Entry 8A5E (electron microscopy, 3.40 A resolution); this record covers chains A and D of the 4 polymer chains in the assembly.

== Chain A (and D) ==
Protein: Iron hydrogenase HydA1
Organism: Acetobacterium woodii DSM 1030
Notes: EC 1.12.7.2; chain D of this document is another copy of the same molecule, construct and numbering; everything in this record applies to it too
Reference sequence: H6LFG3 (H6LFG3_ACEWD); residue numbers follow UniProt; this construct covers 1-583
Amino-acid sequence (583 residues; row label = number of the first residue in the row):
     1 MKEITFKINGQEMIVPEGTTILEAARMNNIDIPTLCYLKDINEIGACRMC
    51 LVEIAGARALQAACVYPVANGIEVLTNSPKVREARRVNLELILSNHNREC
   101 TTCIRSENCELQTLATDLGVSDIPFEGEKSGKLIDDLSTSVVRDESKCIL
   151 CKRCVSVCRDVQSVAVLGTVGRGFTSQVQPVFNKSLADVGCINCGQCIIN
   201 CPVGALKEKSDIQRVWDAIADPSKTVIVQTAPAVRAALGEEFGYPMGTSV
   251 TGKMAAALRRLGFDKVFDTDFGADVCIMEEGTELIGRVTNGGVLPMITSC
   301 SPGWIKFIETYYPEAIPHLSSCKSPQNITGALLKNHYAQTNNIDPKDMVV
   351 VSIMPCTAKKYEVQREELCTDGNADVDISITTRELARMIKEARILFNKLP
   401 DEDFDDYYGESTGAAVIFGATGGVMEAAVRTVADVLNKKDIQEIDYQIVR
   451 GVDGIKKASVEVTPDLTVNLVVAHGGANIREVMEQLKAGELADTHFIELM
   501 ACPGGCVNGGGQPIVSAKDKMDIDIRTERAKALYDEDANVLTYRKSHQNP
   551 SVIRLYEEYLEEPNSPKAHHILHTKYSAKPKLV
Ion coordination: 2Fe-2S cluster Fe: Cys36, Cys47, Cys50, Cys64; 4Fe-4S cluster Fe site 1: His96, Cys100, Cys103, Cys109; 4Fe-4S cluster Fe site 2: Cys148, Cys151, Cys154, Cys201; 4Fe-4S cluster Fe site 3: Cys158, Cys191, Cys194, Cys197; 4Fe-4S cluster Fe site 4: Cys356, Cys502, Cys506 (together with HC1)
Small-molecule neighbours:
  - 2Fe-2S cluster (FES): Thr34, Leu35, Cys36, Tyr37, Gly45, Ala46, Cys47, Arg48, Cys50, Ala62, Cys64
  - HC1 / 4Fe-4S cluster: Cys194, Pro232, Cys300, Ser301, Pro302, Gly303, Pro325, Met354, Pro355, Cys356, Lys359, Phe418, Gly419, Met500, Ala501, Cys502, Cys506, Gly509
  - 4Fe-4S cluster (SF4), molecule 1: His96, Asn97, Arg98, Glu99, Cys100, Cys103, Ser106, Cys109, Leu111, Gln112, Lys147, Val203
  - 4Fe-4S cluster (SF4), molecule 2: Val141, Cys158, Val164, Val166, Leu167, Leu186, Cys191, Ile192, Asn193, Cys194, Gly195, Cys197
  - 4Fe-4S cluster (SF4), molecule 3: Cys148, Ile149, Leu150, Cys151, Lys152, Arg153, Cys154, Val178, Asn200, Cys201, Pro202, Val203, Ala205, Leu206

== How chain A and chain D interact ==
Residue-residue contacts (51):
  Asn29(A) - Ile394(D)
  Asn29(A) - Leu395(D)  hydrogen bond (side chain-backbone)
  Asn29(A) - Leu399(D)
  Asp31(A) - Arg393(D)
  Ile32(A) - Arg393(D)
  Pro33(A) - Arg393(D)
  Asn77(A) - Trp216(D)
  Arg82(A) - Trp216(D)
  Arg82(A) - Glu391(D)
  Leu93(A) - Thr101(D)
  Arg98(A) - Arg98(D)
  Arg98(A) - Glu99(D)  salt bridge
  Arg98(A) - Thr101(D)
  Cys100(A) - Cys100(D)  hydrophobic
  Cys100(A) - Thr101(D)
  Thr101(A) - Leu93(D)
  Thr101(A) - Arg98(D)
  Thr101(A) - Cys100(D)
  Thr101(A) - Ala115(D)
  Thr102(A) - Val120(D)
  Thr102(A) - Ser121(D)
  Ser106(A) - Thr116(D)  hydrogen bond
  Glu107(A) - Glu107(D)
  Glu107(A) - Gln112(D)  hydrogen bond
  Glu107(A) - Thr113(D)
  Gln112(A) - Ser106(D)
  Gln112(A) - Gln112(D)  hydrogen bond
  Thr113(A) - Glu107(D)  hydrogen bond
  Leu114(A) - Arg393(D)
  Ala115(A) - Thr101(D)
  Thr116(A) - Ser106(D)  hydrogen bond
  Asp117(A) - Lys390(D)
  Asp117(A) - Arg393(D)  salt bridge
  Leu118(A) - Arg393(D)
  Val120(A) - Thr102(D)
  Ser121(A) - Thr102(D)
  Trp216(A) - Asn77(D)
  Trp216(A) - Arg82(D)
  Glu391(A) - Arg82(D)  salt bridge
  Ala392(A) - Asn77(D)
  Arg393(A) - Asp31(D)  hydrogen bond (backbone-backbone)
  Arg393(A) - Pro33(D)
  Arg393(A) - Leu114(D)
  Arg393(A) - Asp117(D)  salt bridge
  Arg393(A) - Leu118(D)
  Leu395(A) - Asn29(D)
  Leu395(A) - Ile30(D)
  Leu395(A) - Asp31(D)
  Lys398(A) - Arg26(D)  hydrogen bond (side chain-backbone)
  Lys398(A) - Asn29(D)
  Leu399(A) - Asn29(D)
Other interface residues (no listed pair), chain A (33 interface residues in all): Ile123, Lys390, Ile394, Asp522
Other interface residues (no listed pair), chain D (36 interface residues in all): Ile32, Ile123, Arg260, Ala392, Lys398

== Summary ==
33 residues of chain A face 36 of chain D across their interface; the contacts include 8 hydrogen bonds and 4
salt bridges. Polar contacts include Arg98(A)-Glu99(D), Asp117(A)-Arg393(D) and Glu391(A)-Arg82(D).
Both chains are Iron hydrogenase HydA1 (Acetobacterium woodii DSM 1030). Entry 8A5E (Cryo-EM structure of the
electron bifurcating Fe-Fe hydrogenase HydABC complex from Acetobacterium woodii in the reduced ...) was
determined by electron microscopy, deposited together with 7Q4V, 7Q4W, 8A6T and 8BEW.
